Entry 6O1M (electron microscopy, 3.15 A resolution); this record covers chains J and O of the 18 polymer chains in the assembly.

Chain J:
Name: RNA-binding protein Hfq
From: Pseudomonas aeruginosa (strain ATCC 15692 / DSM 22644 / CIP 104116 / JCM 14847 / LMG 12228 / 1C / PRS 101 / PAO1)
Reference sequence: Q9HUM0 (HFQ_PSEAE); residues 5-71 here = UniProt positions 5-71
Amino-acid sequence (67 residues; each row starts with the number of its first residue):
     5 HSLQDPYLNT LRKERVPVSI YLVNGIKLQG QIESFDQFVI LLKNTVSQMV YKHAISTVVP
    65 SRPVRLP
Disordered / not traced: 5, 71

Chain O:
Molecule: 18-nt RNA strand
Sequence (18 nucleotides; numbered 1 to 18; the number before each row is that of its first residue):
     1 AAAAAUAACA ACAAGAGG

Interface between chain J and chain O:
Contacting residue pairs - 21 pairs, chain J then chain O:
  Tyr25(J) - A14(O)  stacking on the base
  Leu26(J) - G17(O)  base contact
  Asn28(J) - G15(O)  phosphate contact
  Gly29(J) - A14(O)  hydrogen bond to the sugar
  Gly29(J) - G15(O)  sugar contact
  Gly29(J) - A16(O)  phosphate contact
  Ile30(J) - G15(O)  sugar contact
  Ile30(J) - A16(O)  phosphate contact
  Ile30(J) - G17(O)  base contact
  Ile30(J) - G18(O)  sugar contact
  Lys31(J) - A16(O)  hydrogen bond to the phosphate
  Leu32(J) - A16(O)  base contact
  Leu32(J) - G17(O)  base contact
  Gln33(J) - A16(O)  base contact
  Leu46(J) - A16(O)  base contact
  Asn48(J) - A16(O)  base contact
  Gln52(J) - A16(O)  base contact
  Gln52(J) - G17(O)  base contact
  Ser60(J) - A14(O)  base contact
  Thr61(J) - A14(O)  hydrogen bond to the base
  Val63(J) - A14(O)  base contact
Interface residues without a listed pair, chain J (15 interface residues in all): Thr49

In short:
15 residues of chain J and 5 residues of chain O are in contact, with 3 hydrogen bonds and 1 aromatic stacking
contact. Among the polar pairs are Thr61(J)-A14(O), Gly29(J)-A14(O) and Lys31(J)-A16(O).
Here chain J is RNA-binding protein Hfq (Pseudomonas aeruginosa (strain ATCC 15692 / DSM 22644 / CIP 104116 /
JCM 14847 / LMG 12228 / 1C / PRS 101 / PAO1)) and chain O is an 18-nt RNA strand. Entry 6O1M (Architectural
principles for Hfq/Crc-mediated regulation of gene expression. Hfq-Crc-amiE 2:4:2 complex) was determined by
electron microscopy (same publication as 6O1K and 6O1L).
